PDB entry 3DTR | X-ray diffraction, 3.10 A resolution | chains M and H of the 3 polymer chains in the assembly

== Chain M ==
Protein: Reaction center protein M chain
Organism: Rhodobacter sphaeroides
UniProt: P0C0Y9 (RCEM_RHOSH); residues 1-307 here correspond to UniProt positions 2-308 (UniProt number = residue number + 1)
Amino-acid sequence (314 residues; numbered 1 to 314; the number before each row is that of its first residue):
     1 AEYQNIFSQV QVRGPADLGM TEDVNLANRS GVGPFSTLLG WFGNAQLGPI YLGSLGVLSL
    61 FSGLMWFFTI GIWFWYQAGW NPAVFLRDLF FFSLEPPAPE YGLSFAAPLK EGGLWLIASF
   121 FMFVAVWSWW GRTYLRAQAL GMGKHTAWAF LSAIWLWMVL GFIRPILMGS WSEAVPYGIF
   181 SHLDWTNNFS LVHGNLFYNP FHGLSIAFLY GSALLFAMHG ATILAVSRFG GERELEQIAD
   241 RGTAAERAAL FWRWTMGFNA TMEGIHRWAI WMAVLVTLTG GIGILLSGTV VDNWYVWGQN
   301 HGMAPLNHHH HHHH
Unresolved in the structure: 1-4, 303-314
Differences from the reference sequence: expression tag (308-314)
Curated features (UniProtKB/Swiss-Prot):
  - binding site ((7R,8Z)-bacteriochlorophyll b): His182, His202
  - binding site (Fe cation): His219, Glu234, His266
  - binding site (a ubiquinone): Trp252
Ion coordination: bacteriochlorophyll a Mg site 1 near His182 (its only coordinating residue here); bacteriochlorophyll a Mg site 2 near His202 (its only coordinating residue here); Fe ion: His219, Glu234, His266 (shared with 2 residues of chain L)
Residues lining bound ligands:
  - bacteriochlorophyll a (BCL), molecule 1: Trp66, Phe67, Leu89, Met122, Trp157, Leu160, Val175, Ile179, His182, Leu183, Trp185, Thr186
  - bacteriochlorophyll a (BCL), molecule 2: Trp66, Met122, Val126, Ala153, Leu156, Trp157, Leu160, Trp185, Thr186, Asn187, Phe189, Ser190, Asn195, Leu196, Phe197, His202, Ser205, Ile206, Leu209, Tyr210, Val276, Thr277, Gly280, Gly281, Ile284
  - bacteriochlorophyll a (BCL), molecule 3: Phe197, Gly203, Ile206, Ala207, Tyr210, Gly211, Leu214
  - bacteriopheophytin a (BPH), molecule 1: Ser59, Leu60, Gly63, Leu64, Phe67, Ala125, Val126, Trp129, Thr133, Thr146, Ala149, Phe150, Ser152, Ala153, Ala273, Val274, Thr277
  - bacteriopheophytin a (BPH), molecule 2: Tyr210, Ala213, Leu214, Ala217, Met218, Trp252, Thr255, Met256
  - speroidenone (SPN): Trp66, Phe67, Phe68, Ile70, Gly71, Ile72, Phe74, Trp75, Phe85, Leu89, Phe105, Trp115, Leu116, Ser119, Phe120, Met122, Phe123, Trp157, Met158, Leu160, Gly161, Phe162, Trp171, Val175, Tyr177, Gly178, Ile179, His182
  - ubiquinone-10 (U10): Leu214, Leu215, Met218, His219, Thr222, Ile223, Ala245, Ala248, Ala249, Trp252, Met256, Phe258, Asn259, Ala260, Thr261, Met262, Ile265, Trp268, Met272

== Chain H ==
Protein: Reaction center protein H chain
Organism: Rhodobacter sphaeroides
UniProt: P0C0Y7 (RCEH_RHOSH); residues 1-260 here = UniProt positions 1-260
Amino-acid sequence (260 residues; row label = number of the first residue in the row):
     1 MVGVTAFGNF DLASLAIYSF WIFLAGLIYY LQTENMREGY PLENEDGTPA ANQGPFPLPK
    61 PKTFILPHGR GTLTVPGPES EDRPIALART AVSEGFPHAP TGDPMKDGVG PASWVARRDL
   121 PELDGHGHNK IKPMKAAAGF HVSAGKNPIG LPVRGCDLEI AGKVVDIWVD IPEQMARFLE
   181 VELKDGSTRL LPMQMVKVQS NRVHVNALSS DLFAGIPTIK SPTEVTLLEE DKICGYVAGG
   241 LMYAAPKRKS VVAAMLAEYA
Unresolved in the structure: 1-10, 251-260

== How chain M and chain H interact ==
Pairs across the interface - 101 pairs, chain M then chain H:
  Asn5(M) - Gln194(H)  hydrogen bond (backbone-side chain)
  Gln9(M) - Met193(H)
  Gln9(M) - Val196(H)  hydrogen bond (side chain-backbone)
  Gln9(M) - Lys197(H)
  Gln9(M) - Val198(H)  hydrogen bond (side chain-backbone)
  Val10(M) - Val142(H)  hydrophobic
  Val10(M) - Ala144(H)
  Val10(M) - Lys146(H)
  Gln11(M) - His141(H)
  Gln11(M) - Val142(H)
  Gln11(M) - Ser143(H)  hydrogen bond (backbone-backbone)
  Gln11(M) - Ala144(H)  hydrogen bond (backbone-backbone)
  Val12(M) - Phe140(H)  hydrophobic
  Val12(M) - His141(H)
  Val12(M) - Ser143(H)
  Val12(M) - Val169(H)  hydrophobic
  Val12(M) - Gln174(H)
  Arg13(M) - Gly139(H)
  Arg13(M) - Phe140(H)
  Arg13(M) - His141(H)  hydrogen bond (backbone-backbone)
  Arg13(M) - Gln174(H)
  Gly14(M) - Gly139(H)
  Gly14(M) - Phe140(H)
  Gly14(M) - Gln174(H)  hydrogen bond (backbone-side chain)
  Pro15(M) - Ala138(H)
  Pro15(M) - Gly139(H)
  Pro15(M) - Phe140(H)
  Pro15(M) - Gln174(H)  hydrogen bond (backbone-side chain)
  Asp17(M) - Pro172(H)
  Met20(M) - Gly125(H)
  Met20(M) - His126(H)
  Thr37(M) - Ala144(H)
  Trp41(M) - Ala144(H)  hydrophobic
  Asn44(M) - Glu173(H)
  Phe201(M) - Ala16(H)
  Phe201(M) - Ile17(H)  hydrophobic
  Leu204(M) - Ile17(H)  hydrophobic
  Leu204(M) - Trp21(H)  hydrophobic
  Ser227(M) - Gln194(H)
  Arg228(M) - Gln194(H)
  Arg228(M) - Met195(H)
  Arg228(M) - Cys234(H)  hydrogen bond (backbone-side chain)
  Arg228(M) - Leu241(H)
  Phe229(M) - Cys234(H)  hydrophobic
  Phe229(M) - Ala238(H)  hydrophobic
  Glu232(M) - Met175(H)
  Glu232(M) - Arg177(H)  salt bridge
  Arg233(M) - Glu122(H)  salt bridge
  Arg233(M) - Ile131(H)
  Arg233(M) - Arg177(H)
  Arg233(M) - Leu227(H)
  Arg233(M) - Glu230(H)  salt bridge
  Glu236(M) - Arg117(H)  hydrogen bond (backbone-side chain)
  Glu236(M) - Arg118(H)  salt bridge
  Glu236(M) - Glu122(H)
  Gln237(M) - Arg117(H)
  Ile238(M) - Leu73(H)
  Ala239(M) - Leu73(H)
  Asp240(M) - Arg117(H)  hydrogen bond (backbone-side chain)
  Asp240(M) - Arg118(H)  salt bridge
  Asp240(M) - Leu227(H)
  Arg241(M) - Glu38(H)  salt bridge
  Arg241(M) - Glu79(H)  salt bridge
  Arg241(M) - Val115(H)
  Arg241(M) - Arg117(H)
  Gly242(M) - Val115(H)
  Gly242(M) - Arg117(H)
  Gly242(M) - Asp231(H)
  Thr243(M) - Ser113(H)
  Thr243(M) - Val115(H)
  Thr243(M) - Asp231(H)  hydrogen bond (backbone-side chain)
  Glu246(M) - Val115(H)
  Arg247(M) - Pro111(H)  hydrogen bond (side chain-backbone)
  Arg247(M) - Ala112(H)
  Arg247(M) - Ser113(H)  hydrogen bond (side chain-backbone)
  Arg247(M) - Gly235(H)
  Arg253(M) - Leu42(H)
  Phe258(M) - Gln32(H)
  Asn259(M) - Asn35(H)
  Ala260(M) - Asn35(H)
  Thr261(M) - Glu34(H)
  Thr261(M) - Asn35(H)  hydrogen bond (backbone-side chain)
  Thr261(M) - Glu38(H)
  Glu263(M) - Lys62(H)  salt bridge
  Glu263(M) - Phe64(H)
  Gly264(M) - Asn35(H)
  Ile265(M) - Asn35(H)  hydrogen bond (backbone-side chain)
  Arg267(M) - Tyr30(H)  hydrogen bond
  Arg267(M) - Leu31(H)
  Arg267(M) - Lys62(H)
  Trp268(M) - Leu31(H)  hydrophobic
  Trp268(M) - Asn35(H)
  Trp271(M) - Leu31(H)
  Thr279(M) - Phe20(H)
  Val290(M) - Leu12(H)  hydrophobic
  Val291(M) - Ala13(H)  hydrophobic
  Trp297(M) - Asp11(H)  hydrogen bond
  Trp297(M) - Ala13(H)
  Trp297(M) - Ser14(H)
  His301(M) - Ser14(H)  hydrogen bond (backbone-side chain)
  Gly302(M) - Asp11(H)
Also at the interface, not in a pair above, chain M (52 interface residues in all): Phe35, Pro200, Phe208, Leu275, Leu286
Also at the interface, not in a pair above, chain H (71 interface residues in all): Phe23, Leu24, Leu27, Ile28, Arg37, Gly39, Leu66, Gly110, Lys130, Met134, Gly145, Pro148, Ile167, Ala176, Pro192

== Summary ==
52 residues of chain M face 71 of chain H across their interface, with 19 hydrogen bonds and 8 salt bridges.
Polar contacts include Glu232(M)-Arg177(H), Arg233(M)-Glu122(H) and Arg233(M)-Glu230(H). Ligands of chain M: 3
copies of bacteriochlorophyll a, bacteriopheophytin a, ubiquinone-10 and speroidenone.
Here chain M is Reaction center protein M chain and chain H is Reaction center protein H chain, both from
Rhodobacter sphaeroides. Entry 3DTR (E(L212)Q, L(L227)F double mutant structure of photosynthetic reaction
center from Rhodobacter sphaeroides) was determined by X-ray diffraction.
